7XUR - chains B and Y of the 5 polymer chains in the assembly; structure by electron microscopy, 3.49 A resolution.

[Chain B]
Molecule: snRNA-activating protein complex subunit 3
From: Homo sapiens
UniProtKB: Q92966 (SNPC3_HUMAN); residues 1-411 here = UniProt positions 1-411
Chain sequence (411 residues; each row starts with the number of its first residue):
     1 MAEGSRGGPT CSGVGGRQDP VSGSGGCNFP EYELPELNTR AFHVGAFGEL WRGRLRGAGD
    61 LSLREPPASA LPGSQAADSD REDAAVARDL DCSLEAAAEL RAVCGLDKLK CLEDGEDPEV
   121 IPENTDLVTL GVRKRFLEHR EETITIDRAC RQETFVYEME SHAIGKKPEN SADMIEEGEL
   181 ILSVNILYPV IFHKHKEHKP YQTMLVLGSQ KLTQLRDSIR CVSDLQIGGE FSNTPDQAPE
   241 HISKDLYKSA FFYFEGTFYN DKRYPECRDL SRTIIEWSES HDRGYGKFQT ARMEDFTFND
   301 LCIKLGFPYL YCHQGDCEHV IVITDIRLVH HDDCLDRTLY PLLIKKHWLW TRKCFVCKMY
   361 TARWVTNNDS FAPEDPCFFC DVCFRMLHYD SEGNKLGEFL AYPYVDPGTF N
Disordered / not traced: 1-27, 67-76, 110-116, 238-241
Ion coordination: Zn2+ site 1: Cys221, His313, Cys317, His319; Zn2+ site 2: Cys354, Cys357, Cys380, Cys383
From the paper describing this entry:
  - binding site for the 35-nt DNA strand: Ile144 to Cys150, Arg151 to Glu160, His193 to His198, Trp350
  - contacts within the chain: Ile191-Leu349 (hydrophobic contact), Phe192-Leu349 (hydrophobic contact)
  - mutagenesis - R148A, R151A (4-fold), K194A, W350A (23-fold): decreased binding to the 35-nt DNA strand

[Chain Y]
Molecule: 35-nt DNA strand
Sequence (35 nucleotides; numbered 39 to 73; the number before each row is that of its first residue):
    39 AATCGAAATA CTTTCAAGTT ACGGTAAGCA TATGA
Disordered / not traced: 39-43, 68-73

[Interface between chain B and chain Y]
Residue-residue contacts (12; chain B residue first):
  Ile146(B) - DT58(Y)  phosphate contact
  Arg148(B) - DG56(Y)  sugar contact
  Arg151(B) - DC53(Y)  base contact
  Arg151(B) - DA54(Y)  hydrogen bond to the base
  Arg151(B) - DA55(Y)  sugar contact
  Lys194(B) - DA48(Y)  base contact
  Trp348(B) - DA54(Y)  phosphate contact
  Trp348(B) - DA55(Y)  phosphate contact
  Trp350(B) - DT52(Y)  base contact
  Trp350(B) - DC53(Y)  sugar contact
  Trp350(B) - DA54(Y)  phosphate contact
  Thr351(B) - DA54(Y)  hydrogen bond to the phosphate
Other interface residues (no listed pair), chain B (9 interface residues in all): Leu349, Lys353
Other interface residues (no listed pair), chain Y (8 interface residues in all): DT57

[In short]
9 residues of chain B face 8 of chain Y across their interface, with 2 hydrogen bonds. Polar contacts include
Arg151(B)-DA54(Y) and Thr351(B)-DA54(Y). From the paper: a binding site for the 35-nt DNA strand at Ile144(B),
Arg151(B) and His193(B) among others; R148A, R151A and K194A of chain B, among others, reduce binding to the
35-nt DNA strand.
Chain B is snRNA-activating protein complex subunit 3 (Homo sapiens) and chain Y is a 35-nt DNA strand; the
structure, The cryo-EM structure of human mini-SNAPc in complex with hU6-1 PSE, was determined by electron
microscopy.
